6BQF - chains B and T of the 12 polymer chains in the assembly; structure by X-ray diffraction, 3.35 A resolution.

Chain B:
Molecule: DNA-directed RNA polymerase II subunit RPB2
Source organism: Saccharomyces cerevisiae (strain ATCC 204508 / S288c)
Notes: EC 2.7.7.6
Reference sequence: P08518 (RPB2_YEAST); residue numbers follow UniProt; this construct covers 1-1224
Amino-acid sequence (1224 residues; each row starts with the number of its first residue):
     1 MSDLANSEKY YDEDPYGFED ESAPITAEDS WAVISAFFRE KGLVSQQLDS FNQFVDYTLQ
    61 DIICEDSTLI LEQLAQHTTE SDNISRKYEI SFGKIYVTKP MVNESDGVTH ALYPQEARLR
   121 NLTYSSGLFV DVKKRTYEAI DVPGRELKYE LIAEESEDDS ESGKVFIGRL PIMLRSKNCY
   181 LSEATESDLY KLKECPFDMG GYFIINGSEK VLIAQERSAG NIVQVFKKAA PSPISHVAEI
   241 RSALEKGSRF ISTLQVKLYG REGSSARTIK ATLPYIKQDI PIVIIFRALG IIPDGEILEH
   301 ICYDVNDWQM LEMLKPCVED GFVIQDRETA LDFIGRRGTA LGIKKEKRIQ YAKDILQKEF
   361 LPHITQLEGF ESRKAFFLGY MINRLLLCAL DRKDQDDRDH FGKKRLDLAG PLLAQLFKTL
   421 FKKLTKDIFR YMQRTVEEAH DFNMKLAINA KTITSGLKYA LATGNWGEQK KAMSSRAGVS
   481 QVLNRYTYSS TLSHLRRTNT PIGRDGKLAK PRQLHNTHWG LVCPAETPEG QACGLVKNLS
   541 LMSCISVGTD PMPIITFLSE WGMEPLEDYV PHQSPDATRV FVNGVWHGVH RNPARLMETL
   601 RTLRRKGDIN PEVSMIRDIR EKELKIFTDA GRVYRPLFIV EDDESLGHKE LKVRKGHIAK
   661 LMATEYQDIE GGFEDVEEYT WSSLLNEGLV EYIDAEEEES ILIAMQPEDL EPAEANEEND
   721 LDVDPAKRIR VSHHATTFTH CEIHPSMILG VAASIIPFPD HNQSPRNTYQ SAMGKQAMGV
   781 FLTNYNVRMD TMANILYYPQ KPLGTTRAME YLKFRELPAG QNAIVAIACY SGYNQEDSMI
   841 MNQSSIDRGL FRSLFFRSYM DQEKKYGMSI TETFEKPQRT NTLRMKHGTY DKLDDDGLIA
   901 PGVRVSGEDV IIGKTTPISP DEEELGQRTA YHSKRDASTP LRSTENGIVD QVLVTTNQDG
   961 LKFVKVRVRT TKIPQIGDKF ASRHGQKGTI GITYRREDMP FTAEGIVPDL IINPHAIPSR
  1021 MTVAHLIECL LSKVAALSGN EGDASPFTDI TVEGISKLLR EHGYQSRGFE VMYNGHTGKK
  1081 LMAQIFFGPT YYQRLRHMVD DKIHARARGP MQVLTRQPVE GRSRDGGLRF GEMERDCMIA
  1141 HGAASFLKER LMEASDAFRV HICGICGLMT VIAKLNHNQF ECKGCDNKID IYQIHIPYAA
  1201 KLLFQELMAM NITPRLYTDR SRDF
Not modelled in the structure: 1-19, 71-88, 135-163, 244-250, 339-344, 436-445, 503-508, 669-677, 713-721, 919-928, 1221-1224
Bound ions: Zn2+: Cys1163, Cys1166, Cys1182

Chain T:
Molecule: 29-nt DNA strand
Sequence (29 nucleotides; each row starts with the number of its first residue):
     1 CTACCGATAA GCAGAGGCTX CTCTCGATG
Not modelled in the structure: 1-17
Modified positions: 3DR (1',2'-dideoxyribofuranose-5'-phosphate) at position 20

How chain B and chain T interact:
Contacting residue pairs (13; chain B residue first):
  Ser208(B) with DA27(T), phosphate contact
  Thr463(B) with DA27(T), sugar contact
  Val482(B) with DG26(T), sugar contact
  Thr791(B) with DG26(T), hydrogen bond to the phosphate
  Arg857(B) with DC25(T), salt bridge to the phosphate
  Arg942(B) with DC25(T), salt bridge to the phosphate
  Arg1122(B) with DC23(T), phosphate contact; DT24(T), salt bridge to the phosphate
  Ser1123(B) with DT24(T), phosphate contact
  Leu1128(B) with DT22(T), phosphate contact
  Arg1129(B) with DC21(T), salt bridge to the phosphate; DT22(T), hydrogen bond to the phosphate
  Met1133(B) with 3DR_20(T), sugar contact
Also at the interface, not in a pair above, chain B (18 interface residues in all): Lys210, Tyr459, Ala462, Gln469, Met792, His1104, Gly1121
Also at the interface, not in a pair above, chain T (10 interface residues in all): DT28, DG29

Summary:
18 residues of chain B face 10 of chain T across their interface, with 2 hydrogen bonds and 4 salt bridges.
Polar pairs include Thr791(B)-DG26(T), Arg1129(B)-DT22(T) and Arg857(B)-DC25(T). Cys1163(B), Cys1166(B) and
Cys1182(B) coordinate Zn2+.
Here chain B is DNA-directed RNA polymerase II subunit RPB2 (Saccharomyces cerevisiae (strain ATCC 204508 /
S288c)) and chain T is a 29-nt DNA strand. Entry 6BQF (Pol II elongation complex with 'dT-AP' at i+1, i-1
position) was determined by X-ray diffraction (same publication as 6BLO, 6BLP, 6BM2 and 6BM4).
